7MXD - chains A and F of the 14 polymer chains in the assembly; structure by electron microscopy, 3.40 A resolution.

[Chain A (and F)]
Molecule: Envelope glycoprotein gp120
Source organism: Human immunodeficiency virus 1
Notes: chain F of this document is another copy of the same molecule, construct and numbering; everything in this record applies to it too
UniProtKB: I6NF57 (I6NF57_9HIV1); the construct lacks a stretch of the UniProt sequence and is renumbered around it, so the offset changes along the chain: 31-136 = UniProt 30-135; 137-188 = UniProt 137-188; 190-309 = UniProt 189-308; 312-321 = UniProt 309-318; 5 more segments
Sequence (478 residues; numbered 31 to 513 plus 5 insertion-coded residues; 10 numbers in that range are skipped by the numbering (no residue carries them; nothing is unmodelled there); the number before each row is that of its first residue; a row labelled like 459A-459B holds insertion residues (459A, then the next letters in order)):
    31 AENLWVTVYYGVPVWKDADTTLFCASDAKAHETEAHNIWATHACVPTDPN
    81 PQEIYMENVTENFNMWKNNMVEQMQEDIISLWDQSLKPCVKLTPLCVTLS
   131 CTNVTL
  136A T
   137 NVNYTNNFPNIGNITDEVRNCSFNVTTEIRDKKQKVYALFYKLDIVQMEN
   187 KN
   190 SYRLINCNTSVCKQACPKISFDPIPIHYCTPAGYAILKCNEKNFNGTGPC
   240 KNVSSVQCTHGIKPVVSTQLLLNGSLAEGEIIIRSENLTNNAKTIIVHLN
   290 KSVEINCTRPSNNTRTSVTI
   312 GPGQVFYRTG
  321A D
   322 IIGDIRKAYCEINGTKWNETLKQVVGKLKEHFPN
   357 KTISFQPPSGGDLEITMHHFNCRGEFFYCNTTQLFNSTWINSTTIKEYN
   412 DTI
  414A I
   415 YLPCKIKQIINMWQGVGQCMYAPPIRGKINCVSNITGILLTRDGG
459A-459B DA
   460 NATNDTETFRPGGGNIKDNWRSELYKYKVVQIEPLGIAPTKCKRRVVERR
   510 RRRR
Unresolved in the structure: 508-513
Disulfide bonds: Cys54-Cys74, Cys119-Cys205, Cys126-Cys196, Cys131-Cys157, Cys201-Cys433, Cys218-Cys247, Cys228-Cys239, Cys296-Cys331, Cys378-Cys445, Cys385-Cys418
Covalently attached groups: N-acetylglucosamine (NAG) linked to Asn88, Asn133, Asn149, Asn156, Asn160, Asn197, Asn234, Asn241, Asn289, Asn295, Asn301, Asn334, Asn339, Asn355, Asn386, Asn392, Asn405, Asn448; glycan linked to Asn262, Asn276
Differences from the reference sequence: conflict Ala31 (Ser30 in I6NF57), Glu32 (Asp31 in I6NF57), Pro124 (His123 in I6NF57), Leu179 (Thr in I6NF57), Cys201 (Ile200 in I6NF57), Thr358 (Lys355 in I6NF57), Thr400 (Gly397 in I6NF57), Cys433 (Ala425 in I6NF57), Cys501 (Ala495 in I6NF57), Arg509 (Glu503 in I6NF57), Arg510 (Lys504 in I6NF57); expression tag (512-513)
What the authors report for this chain:
  - post-translational modification sites: Asn156, Asn160
  - mutagenesis - N160A, T162A: abolished binding to CAP45
  - mutagenesis - R166A, K169E: decreased binding to CAP45
  - conformationally variable residues (loop rearrangement): Val154 to Tyr177
  - mutagenesis - I165L, K171R: decreased binding to 1157ipd3N4

[How chain A and chain F interact]
Pairs across the interface - 16 pairs, chain A then chain F:
  Glu164(A) - Cys126(F)
  Glu164(A) - Cys196(F)
  Glu164(A) - Asn197(F)
  Ile165(A) - Cys126(F)
  Ile165(A) - Val127(F)
  Ile165(A) - Thr128(F)
  Ile165(A) - Met184(F)  hydrophobic
  Arg166(A) - Thr123(F)
  Arg166(A) - Pro124(F)  hydrogen bond (side chain-backbone)
  Arg166(A) - Cys126(F)  hydrogen bond (backbone-backbone)
  Arg166(A) - Val127(F)
  Asp167(A) - Thr128(F)  hydrogen bond
  Lys168(A) - Thr128(F)
  Pro313(A) - Cys196(F)
  Gly314(A) - Thr198(F)
  Arg504(A) - Glu507(F)  hydrogen bond (side chain-backbone)
Also at the interface, not in a pair above, chain F (12 interface residues in all): Arg192, Ser199

[In short]
The interface between chain A and chain F involves 8 residues on one side and 12 on the other; the contacts
include 4 hydrogen bonds. Among the polar pairs are Arg166(A)-Pro124(F), Asp167(A)-Thr128(F) and
Arg504(A)-Glu507(F). From the paper: N160A and T162A of chain A abolish binding to CAP45; modification sites
Asn156(A) and Asn160(A); 6 substitutions were tested in all.
Both chains are Envelope glycoprotein gp120 (Human immunodeficiency virus 1). Entry 7MXD (Cryo-EM structure of
broadly neutralizing V2-apex-targeting antibody J038 in complex with HIV-1 Env) was determined by electron
microscopy, deposited together with 7N28.
